PDB entry 4XLQ | X-ray diffraction, 4.60 A resolution (low resolution: residue-level contacts below are approximate; hydrogen-bond / salt-bridge calls are withheld) | chains D and F of the 8 polymer chains in the assembly

[Chain D]
Molecule: DNA-directed RNA polymerase subunit beta'
Organism: Thermus aquaticus
Notes: EC 2.7.7.6
Reference sequence: Q9KWU6 (RPOC_THEAQ); residues 1-1524 here = UniProt positions 1-1524
Amino-acid sequence (1524 residues; numbered 1 to 1524; the number before each row is that of its first residue):
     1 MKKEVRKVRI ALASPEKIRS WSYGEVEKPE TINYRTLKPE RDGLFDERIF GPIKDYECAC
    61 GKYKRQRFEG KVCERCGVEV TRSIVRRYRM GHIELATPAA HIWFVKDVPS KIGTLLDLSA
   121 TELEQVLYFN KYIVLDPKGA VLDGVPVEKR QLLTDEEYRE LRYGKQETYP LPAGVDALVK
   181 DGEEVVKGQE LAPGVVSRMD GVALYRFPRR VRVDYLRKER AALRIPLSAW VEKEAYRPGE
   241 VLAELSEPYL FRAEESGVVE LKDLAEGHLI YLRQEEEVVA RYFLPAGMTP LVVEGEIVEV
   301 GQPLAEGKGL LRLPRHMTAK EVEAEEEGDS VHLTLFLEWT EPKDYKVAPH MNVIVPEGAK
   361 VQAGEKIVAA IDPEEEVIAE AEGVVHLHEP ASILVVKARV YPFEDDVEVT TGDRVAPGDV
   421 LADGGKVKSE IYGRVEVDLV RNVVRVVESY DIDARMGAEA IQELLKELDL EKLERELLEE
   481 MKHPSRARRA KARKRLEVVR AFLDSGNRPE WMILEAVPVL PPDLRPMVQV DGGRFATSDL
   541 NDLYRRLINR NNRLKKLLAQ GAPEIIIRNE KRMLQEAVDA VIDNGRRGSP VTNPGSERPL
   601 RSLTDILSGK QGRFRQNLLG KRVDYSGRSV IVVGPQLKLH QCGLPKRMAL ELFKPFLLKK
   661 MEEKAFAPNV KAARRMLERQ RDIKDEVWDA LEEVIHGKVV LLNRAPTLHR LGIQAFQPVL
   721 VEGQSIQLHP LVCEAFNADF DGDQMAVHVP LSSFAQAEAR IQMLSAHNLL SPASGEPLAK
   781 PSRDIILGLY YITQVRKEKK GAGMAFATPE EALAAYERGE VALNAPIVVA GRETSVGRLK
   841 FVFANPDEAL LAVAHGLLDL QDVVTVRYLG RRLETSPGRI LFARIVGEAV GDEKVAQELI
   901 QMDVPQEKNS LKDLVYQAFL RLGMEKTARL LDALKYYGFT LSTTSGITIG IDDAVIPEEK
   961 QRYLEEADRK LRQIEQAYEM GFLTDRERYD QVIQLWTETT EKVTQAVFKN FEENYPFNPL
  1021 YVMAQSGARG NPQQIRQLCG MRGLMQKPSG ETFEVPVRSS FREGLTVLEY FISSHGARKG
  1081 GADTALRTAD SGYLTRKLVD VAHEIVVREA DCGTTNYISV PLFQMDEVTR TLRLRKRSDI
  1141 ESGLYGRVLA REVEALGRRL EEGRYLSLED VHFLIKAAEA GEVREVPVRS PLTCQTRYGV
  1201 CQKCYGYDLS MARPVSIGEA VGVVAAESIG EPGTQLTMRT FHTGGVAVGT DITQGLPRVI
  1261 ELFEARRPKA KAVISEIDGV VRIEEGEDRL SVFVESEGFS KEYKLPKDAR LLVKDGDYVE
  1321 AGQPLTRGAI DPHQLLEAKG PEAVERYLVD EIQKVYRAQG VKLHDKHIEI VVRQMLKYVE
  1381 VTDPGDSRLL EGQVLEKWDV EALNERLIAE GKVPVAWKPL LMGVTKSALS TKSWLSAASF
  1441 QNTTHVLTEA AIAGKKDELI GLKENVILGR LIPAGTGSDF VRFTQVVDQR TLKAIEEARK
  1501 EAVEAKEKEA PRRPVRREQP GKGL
Unresolved in the structure: 1, 1239-1252, 1506-1524
Swiss-Prot annotation at these positions:
  - binding site (Zn(2+)): Cys58, Cys60, Cys73, Cys76, Cys1112, Cys1194, Cys1201, Cys1204
  - binding site (Mg(2+)): Asp739, Asp741, Asp743
Metal / ion sites: Zn2+ site 1: Cys58, Cys60, Cys73, Cys76; Mg2+: Asp739, Asp741, Asp743; Zn2+ site 2: Cys1112, Cys1194, Cys1201, Cys1204

[Chain F]
Molecule: RNA polymerase sigma factor SigA
Organism: Thermus aquaticus
Reference sequence: Q9EZJ8 (SIGA_THEAQ); residues 92-438 here = UniProt positions 92-438
Amino-acid sequence (347 residues; row label = number of the first residue in the row):
    92 TSDPVRQYLH EIGQVPLLTL EEEIDLARKV EEGMEAIKKL SEATGLDQEL IREVVRAKIL
   152 GTARIQKIPG LKEKPDPKTV EEVDGKLKSL PKELKRYLHI AREGEAARQH LIEANLRLVV
   212 SIAKKYTGRG LSFLDLIQEG NQGLIRAVEK FEYKRRFKFS TYATWWIRQA INRAIADQAR
   272 TIRIPVHMVE TINKLSRTAR QLQQELGREP SYEEIAEAMG PGWDAKRVEE TLKIAQEPVS
   332 LETPIGDEKD SFYGDFIPDE NLPSPVEAAA QSLLSEELEK ALSKLSEREA MVLKLRKGLI
   392 DGREHTLEEV GAYFGVTRER IRQIENKALR KLKYHESRTR KLRDFLE
Unresolved in the structure: 92-93
Swiss-Prot annotation at these positions:
  - DNA-binding region: Leu398 to Asn417 (H-T-H motif)
  - region: Ser93 to Ile128 (Sigma-70 factor domain-1)
  - motif: Asp226 to Gln229 (Interaction with polymerase core subunit RpoC)
Reported in the primary citation:
  - binding site for the 26-nt DNA strand: Tyr217
  - mutagenesis - Y217A, W256A: decreased stability

[How chain D and chain F interact]
Residue-residue contacts - 125 pairs, chain D then chain F:
  Pro29(D) with Asp268(F)
  Glu30(D) with Arg274(F)
  Thr31(D) with Thr272(F); Ile273(F)
  Ile32(D) with Ile273(F); Arg274(F)
  Tyr34(D) with Arg274(F); Pro276(F); Met279(F); Ile325(F)
  Arg35(D) with Ile325(F)
  Arg65(D) with Gly389(F); Gly393(F)
  Arg67(D) with Asp392(F); Arg394(F)
  Ala96(D) with Ile159(F)
  Asn130(D) with Gln98(F)
  Asp155(D) with Gln105(F)
  Phe207(D) with Glu112(F); Glu113(F); Asp116(F)
  Arg209(D) with Glu112(F)
  Pro349(D) with Leu111(F); Glu112(F); Ile115(F)
  His350(D) with Arg247(F)
  Asn352(D) with Arg119(F)
  Ile371(D) with Lys245(F); Arg247(F)
  Ala391(D) with Glu112(F)
  Phe403(D) with Lys183(F)
  Asp406(D) with Lys183(F); Lys186(F)
  Val407(D) with His190(F)
  Val409(D) with His190(F)
  Thr410(D) with Arg193(F)
  Thr411(D) with His190(F); Arg193(F)
  Val437(D) with His190(F)
  Leu439(D) with His190(F)
  Asp523(D) with Asn352(F)
  Met527(D) with Ile273(F); Pro329(F)
  Arg534(D) with Gln327(F)
  Phe535(D) with Pro329(F); Val330(F)
  Ala536(D) with Val330(F); Leu332(F)
  Thr537(D) with Pro329(F); Val330(F); Ser331(F); Leu332(F)
  Ser538(D) with Leu332(F)
  Asp539(D) with Ser331(F); Glu333(F)
  Asp542(D) with Thr272(F)
  Arg545(D) with Gln269(F); Ala270(F); Thr272(F)
  Arg546(D) with Gly221(F); Leu222(F); Ser223(F); Asp226(F)
  Asn549(D) with Gln269(F)
  Arg550(D) with Asp226(F)
  Arg553(D) with Asp226(F); Gln229(F); Glu230(F)
  Leu557(D) with Gln229(F); Gln233(F)
  Ala559(D) with Glu144(F); Arg147(F)
  Gln560(D) with Arg147(F); Arg199(F); Gln233(F); Ile236(F); Glu240(F)
  Gly561(D) with Arg147(F); Leu151(F); Gln200(F)
  Ala562(D) with Leu151(F); Gln200(F); Ile236(F)
  Pro563(D) with Gln200(F); Glu204(F)
  Glu564(D) with Arg155(F)
  Ile565(D) with Tyr99(F); Glu204(F); Leu207(F)
  Ile566(D) with Gln229(F); Ile236(F)
  Ile567(D) with Arg155(F)
  Arg568(D) with Gln98(F); Glu102(F)
  Asn569(D) with Tyr99(F); Gln229(F)
  Glu570(D) with Gln229(F)
  Lys571(D) with Arg155(F)
  Arg572(D) with Gln98(F); Glu102(F)
  Met573(D) with Leu225(F); Asp226(F); Gln229(F)
  Asn593(D) with Ser331(F)
  Pro594(D) with Gly221(F)
  Arg598(D) with Ser331(F); Thr334(F)
  Arg601(D) with Glu333(F)
  Gln611(D) with Asp341(F); Phe343(F)
  Lys654(D) with Val357(F)
  Pro668(D) with Arg431(F); Lys432(F)
  Asn669(D) with Leu364(F); Glu368(F); Lys432(F)
  Val670(D) with Leu364(F)
  Lys671(D) with Ala361(F); Asp435(F); Phe436(F)
  Ala672(D) with Asp435(F)
  Arg674(D) with Val357(F)
  Arg675(D) with Asp435(F); Leu437(F)
  Arg679(D) with Glu438(F)
Interface residues without a listed pair, chain D (84 interface residues in all): Asn33, Phe68, Pro98, Phe129, Asp372, Glu408, Pro526, Val528, Val530, Gly533, Lys556, Leu558, Glu576, Arg587
Interface residues without a listed pair, chain F (81 interface residues in all): Pro95, Ile103, Lys149, Ile156, Lys179, Leu181, Pro182, Leu189, Ile203, Asn232, Arg271, Lys324, Ile348

[In short]
The interface between chain D and chain F involves 84 residues on one side and 81 on the other. From UniProt:
8 Zn2+-binding residues and 3 Mg2+-binding residues on chain D. The paper reports a binding site for the 26-nt
DNA strand at Tyr217(F); Y217A and W256A of chain F reduce stability.
Here chain D is DNA-directed RNA polymerase subunit beta' and chain F is RNA polymerase sigma factor SigA,
both from Thermus aquaticus. Entry 4XLQ (Crystal structure of T.aquaticus transcription initiation complex
containing upstream fork (-11 base-paired) promoter) was determined by X-ray diffraction, deposited together
with 4XLN and 4XLP.
